Entry 5NQW (X-ray diffraction, 3.40 A resolution); this record covers chains A and B of the 4 polymer chains in the assembly.

# Chain A (and B)
Molecule: Immunoglobulin heavy constant epsilon
Organism: Homo sapiens
Notes: chain B of this document is another copy of the same molecule, construct and numbering; everything in this record applies to it too
Reference sequence: P01854 (IGHE_HUMAN); residues 334-545 here correspond to UniProt positions 215-426 (UniProt number = residue number - 119)
Sequence (212 residues; numbered 334 to 545; the number before each row is that of its first residue):
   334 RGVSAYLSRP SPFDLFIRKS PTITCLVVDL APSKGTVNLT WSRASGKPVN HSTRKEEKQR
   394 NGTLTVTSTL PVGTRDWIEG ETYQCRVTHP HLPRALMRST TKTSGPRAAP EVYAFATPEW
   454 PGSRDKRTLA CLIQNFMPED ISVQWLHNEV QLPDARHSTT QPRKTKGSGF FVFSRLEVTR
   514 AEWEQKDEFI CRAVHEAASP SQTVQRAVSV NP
Not modelled in the structure: 334-335 (chain B: fully traced)
Swiss-Prot annotation at these positions:
  - glycosylation (N-linked (GlcNAc...) asparagine): N371, N383, N394
Cystine bridges: C358-C418, C464-C524
Glycans and other covalent adducts: glycan linked to N394
From the paper describing this entry:
  - post-translational modification sites: N394
  - binding site for N-acetylglucosamine: N394

# Chain A / chain B interface
Pairs across the interface (29):
  E444(A) with W453(B)
  Y446(A) with P451(B), hydrophobic; W453(B)
  T450(A) with L465(B)
  P451(A) with Y446(B)
  W453(A) with E444(B); Y446(B)
  K459(A) with S501(B)
  T461(A) with Q467(B)
  L465(A) with T450(B)
  Q467(A) with T461(B); R508(B), hydrogen bond
  N468(A) with W453(B)
  S491(A) with R496(B), hydrogen bond
  T492(A) with R496(B), hydrogen bond (backbone-side chain)
  T493(A) with T493(B); R496(B)
  R496(A) with S491(B), hydrogen bond; T492(B), hydrogen bond (side chain-backbone); T493(B)
  T498(A) with R508(B)
  S501(A) with E510(B), hydrogen bond
  F504(A) with R508(B)
  F506(A) with A463(B), hydrophobic; F506(B), hydrophobic
  R508(A) with Q467(B), hydrogen bond; T498(B); F504(B)
  E510(A) with S501(B), hydrogen bond
Other interface residues (no listed pair), chain A (25 interface residues in all): F448, A463, Q494, K497, S507
Other interface residues (no listed pair), chain B (24 interface residues in all): F448, N468, Q494, K497, S507

# Summary
Chain A and chain B form an interface of 25 and 24 residues respectively, with 8 hydrogen bonds. Among the
polar pairs are Q467(A)-R508(B), S491(A)-R496(B) and T492(A)-R496(B). The paper reports a binding site for
N-acetylglucosamine at N394(A); a modification site at N394(A).
Chain A and chain B are both Immunoglobulin heavy constant epsilon (Homo sapiens); the structure, IgE-Fc in
complex with single domain antibody 026, was determined by X-ray diffraction.
